PDB entry 9ESI | electron microscopy, 3.10 A resolution | chains P and 6 of the 43 polymer chains in the assembly

Chain P:
Protein: Pre-mRNA-splicing factor cwf2
From: Schizosaccharomyces pombe
UniProt: P87126 (CWC2_SCHPO); residues 1-388 here = UniProt positions 1-388
Amino-acid sequence (388 residues; row label = number of the first residue in the row):
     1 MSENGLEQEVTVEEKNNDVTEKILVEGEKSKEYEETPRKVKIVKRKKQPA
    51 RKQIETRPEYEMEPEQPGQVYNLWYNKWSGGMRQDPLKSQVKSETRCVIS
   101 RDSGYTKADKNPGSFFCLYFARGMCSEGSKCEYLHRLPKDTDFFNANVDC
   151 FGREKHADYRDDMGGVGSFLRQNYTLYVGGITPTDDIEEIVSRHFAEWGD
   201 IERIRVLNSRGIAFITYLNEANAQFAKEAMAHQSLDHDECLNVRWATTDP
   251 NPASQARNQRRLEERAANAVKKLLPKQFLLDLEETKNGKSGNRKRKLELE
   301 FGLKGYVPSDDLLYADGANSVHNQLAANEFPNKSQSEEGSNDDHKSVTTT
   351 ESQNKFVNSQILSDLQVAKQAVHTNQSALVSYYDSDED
Not modelled in the structure: 1-46, 236-239, 301-307, 329-388
Metal / ion sites: Zn2+: Cys117, Cys125, Cys131, His135
Curated features (UniProtKB/Swiss-Prot):
  - zinc finger: Asn111 to Pro138 (C3H1-type)

Chain 6:
Molecule: U6snRNA
From: Schizosaccharomyces pombe
Sequence (99 nucleotides; numbered 1 to 99; the number before each row is that of its first residue):
     1 GAUCUUCGGAUCACUUUGGUCAAAUUGAAACGAUACAGAGAAGAUUAGCA
    51 UGGCCCCUGCACAAGGAUGACACUGCGACAUUGAGAGAAAACCCAUUUU
Not modelled in the structure: 93-99
Metal / ion sites: K+: G40, G48, U68; Mg2+ site 1 near G65 (its only coordinating residue here); Mg2+ site 2 near G69 (its only coordinating residue here)

Chain P / chain 6 interface:
Contacting residue pairs (46):
  Arg57(P) - A23(6)  hydrogen bond to the base
  Tyr60(P) - A24(6)  stacking on the base
  Tyr71(P) - A24(6)  hydrogen bond to the base
  Trp74(P) - A28(6)  base contact
  Tyr75(P) - A28(6)  sugar contact
  Tyr75(P) - A29(6)  stacking on the base
  Asn76(P) - A24(6)  base contact
  Lys77(P) - A29(6)  base contact
  Ser79(P) - A29(6)  hydrogen bond to the base
  Ser79(P) - A30(6)  base contact
  Met82(P) - G32(6)  hydrogen bond to the base
  Arg83(P) - C31(6)  base contact
  Arg83(P) - G32(6)  base contact
  Gln90(P) - U25(6)  base contact
  Val91(P) - U25(6)  hydrogen bond to the base
  Ser93(P) - U25(6)  base contact
  Phe116(P) - A22(6)  hydrogen bond to the base
  Cys117(P) - A22(6)  base contact
  Leu118(P) - A22(6)  hydrogen bond to the base
  Tyr119(P) - A22(6)  hydrogen bond to the sugar
  Tyr119(P) - A23(6)  base contact
  Tyr119(P) - A24(6)  hydrogen bond to the phosphate
  Met124(P) - A23(6)  hydrogen bond to the base
  Cys125(P) - A23(6)  base contact
  Ser126(P) - A23(6)  base contact
  Glu127(P) - A23(6)  hydrogen bond to the base
  Tyr133(P) - A22(6)  stacking on the base
  Phe151(P) - A22(6)  base contact
  Arg153(P) - G27(6)  salt bridge to the phosphate
  His156(P) - G27(6)  hydrogen bond to the sugar
  Asp158(P) - G27(6)  base contact
  Tyr159(P) - G27(6)  base contact
  Arg160(P) - U26(6)  sugar contact
  Arg160(P) - G27(6)  hydrogen bond to the sugar
  Gly164(P) - U26(6)  sugar contact
  Gly165(P) - U26(6)  phosphate contact
  Val166(P) - G27(6)  hydrogen bond to the base
  Gly167(P) - G27(6)  base contact
  Lys227(P) - U26(6)  base contact
  Ala231(P) - U26(6)  base contact
  His232(P) - U25(6)  hydrogen bond to the sugar
  His232(P) - U26(6)  hydrogen bond to the base
  Leu241(P) - U26(6)  base contact
  Asn242(P) - U26(6)  base contact
  Val243(P) - U26(6)  hydrogen bond to the base
  Arg244(P) - U26(6)  hydrogen bond to the base
Also at the interface, not in a pair above, chain P (44 interface residues in all): Pro58, Asn72, Gly81, Ser89, Lys92

In short:
44 residues of chain P face 11 of chain 6 across their interface; the contacts include 18 hydrogen bonds, 1
salt bridge and 3 aromatic stacking contacts. Polar pairs include Arg57(P)-A23(6), Tyr71(P)-A24(6) and
Ser79(P)-A29(6). The Zn2+ site is built by Cys117(P), Cys125(P), Cys131(P) and His135(P).
Here chain P is Pre-mRNA-splicing factor cwf2 and chain 6 is U6snRNA, both from Schizosaccharomyces pombe.
Entry 9ESI (Structure of a B-state intermediate committed to discard (Bd-II state)) was determined by electron
microscopy together with 9ESH from the same study.
